4OAR - chains A and B; structure by X-ray diffraction, 2.41 A resolution.

# Chain A
Protein: Progesterone receptor
From: Homo sapiens
Notes: fragment: Steroid-binding Region
UniProt: P06401 (PRGR_HUMAN); numbering as in UniProt (aligned over 678-933)
Chain sequence (258 residues; row label = number of the first residue in the row):
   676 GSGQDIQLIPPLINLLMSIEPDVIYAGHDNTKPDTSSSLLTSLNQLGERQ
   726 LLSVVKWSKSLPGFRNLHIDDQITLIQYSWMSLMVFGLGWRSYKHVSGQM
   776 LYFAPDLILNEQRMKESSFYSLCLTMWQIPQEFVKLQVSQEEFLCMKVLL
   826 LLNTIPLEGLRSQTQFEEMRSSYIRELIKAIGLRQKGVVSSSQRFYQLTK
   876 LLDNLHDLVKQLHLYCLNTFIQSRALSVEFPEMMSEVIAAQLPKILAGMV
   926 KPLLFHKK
Not modelled in the structure: 676-681, 900-908, 932-933
Sequence notes: expression tag (676-677)
Small-molecule neighbours: ulipristal acetate (2S0; [(8S,11R,13S,14S,17R)-17-acetyl-11-[4-(dimethylamino)phenyl]-13-methyl-3-oxo-1,2,6,7,8,11,12,14,15,16-decahydrocyclopen ta[a]phenanthren-17-yl] acetate): Leu715, Leu718, Asn719, Leu721, Gly722, Glu723, Gln725, Leu726, Trp755, Met756, Met759, Val760, Leu763, Arg766, Phe778, Phe794, Leu797, Met801, Leu887, Tyr890, Cys891, Thr894
UniProt features mapped onto this chain:
  - binding site (progesterone): Arg766

# Chain B
Protein: Peptide from Nuclear receptor corepressor 2
UniProt: Q9Y618 (NCOR2_HUMAN); numbering as in UniProt (aligned over 2346-2362)
Chain sequence (17 residues; numbered 2346 to 2362; the number before each row is that of its first residue):
  2346 TNMGLEAIIRKALMGKY
Not modelled in the structure: 2346-2348, 2360-2362

# Chain A / chain B interface
Contacting residue pairs (15; chain A residue first):
  Leu726(A) - Leu2350(B)  hydrophobic
  Val730(A) - Ala2357(B)  hydrophobic
  Val730(A) - Leu2358(B)
  Lys734(A) - Ala2357(B)
  Lys734(A) - Leu2358(B)
  Arg740(A) - Leu2358(B)  hydrogen bond (side chain-backbone)
  Ile744(A) - Leu2358(B)  hydrophobic
  Asp745(A) - Arg2355(B)  salt bridge
  Gln747(A) - Leu2358(B)
  Ile748(A) - Arg2355(B)
  Ile748(A) - Leu2358(B)  hydrophobic
  Ile751(A) - Ile2354(B)  hydrophobic
  Gln752(A) - Glu2351(B)
  Gln752(A) - Ile2354(B)
  Trp755(A) - Leu2350(B)  hydrophobic
Interface residues without a listed pair, chain A (14 interface residues in all): Leu727, Ser733, Phe739
Interface residues without a listed pair, chain B (7 interface residues in all): Ile2353

# Overview
14 residues of chain A face 7 of chain B across their interface; the contacts include 1 hydrogen bond and 1
salt bridge. Polar pairs include Asp745(A)-Arg2355(B) and Arg740(A)-Leu2358(B). Chain A binds ulipristal
acetate. UniProt lists progesterone-binding residue Arg766(A) on chain A.
Chain A is Progesterone receptor (Homo sapiens) and chain B is Peptide from Nuclear receptor corepressor 2;
the structure, Progesterone receptor with bound ulipristal acetate and a peptide from the co-repressor SMRT,
was determined by X-ray diffraction.
